5J9T - chains F and H of the 4 polymer chains in the assembly; structure by X-ray diffraction, 2.70 A resolution.

Chain F:
Name: Chromatin modification-related protein EAF6
Source organism: Saccharomyces cerevisiae (strain ATCC 204508 / S288c)
UniProtKB: P47128 (EAF6_YEAST); residues 1-113 here = UniProt positions 1-113
Chain sequence (113 residues; row label = number of the first residue in the row):
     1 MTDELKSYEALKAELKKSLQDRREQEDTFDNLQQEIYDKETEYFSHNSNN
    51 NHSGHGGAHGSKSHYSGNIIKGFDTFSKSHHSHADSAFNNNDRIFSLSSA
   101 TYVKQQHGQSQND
Unresolved in the structure: 1-6, 46-65, 75-87, 108-113

Chain H:
Name: Chromatin modification-related protein YNG2
Source organism: Saccharomyces cerevisiae (strain ATCC 204508 / S288c)
UniProtKB: P38806 (YNG2_YEAST); residue numbers follow UniProt; this construct covers 1-120
Chain sequence (120 residues; row label = number of the first residue in the row):
     1 MDPSLVLEQTIQDVSNLPSEFRYLLEEIGSNDLKLIEEKKKYEQKESQIH
    51 KFIRQQGSIPKHPQEDGLDKEIKESLLKCQSLQREKCVLANTALFLIARH
   101 LNKLEKNIALLEEDGVLAPV
Unresolved in the structure: 120

Chain F / chain H interface:
Contacting residue pairs - 22 pairs, chain F then chain H:
  I69(F) with L17(H), hydrophobic; P18(H); F21(H), hydrophobic
  I70(F) with R22(H)
  G72(F) with P18(H)
  F73(F) with P18(H)
  D92(F) with R22(H), salt bridge
  I94(F) with R22(H); L25(H)
  F95(F) with F21(H), hydrophobic; L25(H), hydrophobic
  S98(F) with L25(H), hydrogen bond (side chain-backbone); I28(H); G29(H); D32(H)
  S99(F) with D32(H)
  A100(F) with D32(H), hydrogen bond (backbone-side chain); L33(H); I36(H), hydrophobic
  T101(F) with D32(H)
  K104(F) with I36(H); K40(H)
Other interface residues (no listed pair), chain F (14 interface residues in all): D74, L97
Other interface residues (no listed pair), chain H (13 interface residues in all): I11, V14

Overview:
14 residues of chain F and 13 residues of chain H are in contact; the contacts include 2 hydrogen bonds and 1
salt bridge. Among the polar pairs are D92(F)-R22(H), S98(F)-L25(H) and A100(F)-D32(H).
Chain F is Chromatin modification-related protein EAF6 and chain H is Chromatin modification-related protein
YNG2, both from Saccharomyces cerevisiae (strain ATCC 204508 / S288c); the structure, Crystal structure of the
NuA4 core complex, was determined by X-ray diffraction, deposited together with 5J9Q, 5J9U and 5J9W.
